PDB entry 3B3B | X-ray diffraction, 1.85 A resolution | chain A

Chain A:
Molecule: Aminopeptidase N
From: Escherichia coli K12
Notes: EC 3.4.11.2
Reference sequence: P04825 (AMPN_ECOLI); residues 1-870 here = UniProt positions 1-870
Amino-acid sequence (891 residues; each row starts with the number of its first residue; numbers below 1 keep their minus sign (Met-20 is residue -20)):
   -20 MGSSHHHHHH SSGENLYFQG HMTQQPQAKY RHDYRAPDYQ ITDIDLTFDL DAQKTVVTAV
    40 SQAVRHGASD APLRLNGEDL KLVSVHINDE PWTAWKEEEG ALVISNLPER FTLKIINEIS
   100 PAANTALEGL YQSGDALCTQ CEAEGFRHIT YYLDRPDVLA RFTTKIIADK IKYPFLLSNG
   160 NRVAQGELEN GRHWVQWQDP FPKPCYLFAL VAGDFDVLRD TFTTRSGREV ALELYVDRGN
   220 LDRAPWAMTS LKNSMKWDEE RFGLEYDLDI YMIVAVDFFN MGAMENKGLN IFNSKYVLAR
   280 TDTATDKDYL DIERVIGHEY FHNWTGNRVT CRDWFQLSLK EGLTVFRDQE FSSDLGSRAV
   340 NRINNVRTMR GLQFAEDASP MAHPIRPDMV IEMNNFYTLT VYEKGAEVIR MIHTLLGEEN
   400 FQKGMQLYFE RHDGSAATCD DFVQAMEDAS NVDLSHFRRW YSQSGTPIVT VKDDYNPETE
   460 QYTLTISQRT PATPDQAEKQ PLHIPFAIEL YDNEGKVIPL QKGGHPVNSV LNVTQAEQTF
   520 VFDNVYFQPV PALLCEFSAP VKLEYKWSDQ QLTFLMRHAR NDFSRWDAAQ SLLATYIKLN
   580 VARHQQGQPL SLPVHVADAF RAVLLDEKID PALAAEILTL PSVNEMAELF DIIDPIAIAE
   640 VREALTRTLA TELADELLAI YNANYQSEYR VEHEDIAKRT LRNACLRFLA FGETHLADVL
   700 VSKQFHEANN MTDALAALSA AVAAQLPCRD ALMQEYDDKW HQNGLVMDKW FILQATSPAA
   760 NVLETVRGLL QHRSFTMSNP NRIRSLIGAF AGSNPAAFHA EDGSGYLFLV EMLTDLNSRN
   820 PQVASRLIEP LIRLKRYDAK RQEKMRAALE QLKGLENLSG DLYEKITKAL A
Unresolved in the structure: -20 to 4
Sequence notes: expression tag (-20 to 0)
Metal / ion sites: Zn2+: His297, His301, Glu320 (together with tryptophan); Na+ site 1: Ser332, Asp333, Gly335; Na+ site 2 near Asp452 (its only coordinating residue here)
Small-molecule neighbours:
  - malonate ion (MLI): Met260, Gly261, Lys274, Tyr275, Arg783, Arg825
  - tryptophan (TRP): Gln119, Glu121, Ala122, Phe258, Met260, Ala262, Met263, Glu264, His297, Glu298, His301, Lys319, Glu320, Asn373, Tyr376, Tyr381, Gln821
Curated features (UniProtKB/Swiss-Prot):
  - active site: Glu298 (Proton acceptor)
  - binding site (substrate): Glu121, Gly261 to Asn265
  - binding site (Zn(2+)): His297, His301, Glu320
  - site: Tyr381 (Transition state stabilizer)

Summary:
Chain A binds tryptophan and malonate ion. The Zn2+ site is built by His297, His301 and Glu320. The Na+ site 1
is built by Ser332, Asp333 and Gly335. UniProt lists active-site residue Glu298, 6 substrate-binding residues
and 3 Zn2+-binding residues.
Chain A is Aminopeptidase N (Escherichia coli K12); the structure, Crystal structure of E. coli Aminopeptidase
N in complex with tryptophan, was determined by X-ray diffraction (same publication as 3B2P, 3B2X, 3B34 and
3B37).
